Entry 2OC7 (X-ray diffraction, 2.70 A resolution); this record covers chains B and C of the 4 polymer chains in the assembly.

== Chain B ==
Name: Hepatitis C Virus
Notes: engineered mutation(s): C22S
Reference sequence: Q9QP06 (Q9QP06_9HEPC); residues 21-39 here correspond to UniProt positions 1678-1696 (UniProt number = residue number + 1657)
Amino-acid sequence (23 residues; each row starts with the number of its first residue):
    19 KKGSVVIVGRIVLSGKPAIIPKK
Unresolved in the structure: 19
Sequence notes: cloning artifact (19-20, 40-41)

== Chain C ==
Name: Hepatitis C Virus
Source organism: Hepatitis C virus
Reference sequence: Q9ELS8 (Q9ELS8_9HEPC); residues 1-181 here correspond to UniProt positions 1027-1207 (UniProt number = residue number + 1026)
Amino-acid sequence (200 residues; each row starts with the number of its first residue; numbers below 1 keep their minus sign (Met-10 is residue -10)):
   -10 MASMTGGQQMGAPITAYAQQTRGLLGCIITSLTGRDKNQVEGEVQIVSTA
    40 TQTFLATCINGVCWTVYHGAGTRTIASPKGPVIQMYTNVDQDLVGWPAPQ
    90 GSRSLTPCTCGSSDLYLVTRHADVIPVRRRGDSRGSLLSPRPISYLKGSS
   140 GGPLLCPAGHAVGLFRAAVCTRGVAKAVDFIPVENLETTMRSGSHHHHHH
Unresolved in the structure: -10 to 28, 180-189
Sequence notes: cloning artifact (-10 to 0, 182-183); conflict Arg119 (Gln1145 in Q9ELS8); expression tag (184-189)
Small-molecule neighbours: Zn2+ (ZN): Cys97, Thr98, Cys99, Gly100, Cys145, Ala147, His149

== How chain B and chain C interact ==
Pairs across the interface (5):
  Pro35(B) - Ala111(C)
  Pro35(B) - Val113(C)  hydrophobic
  Ile37(B) - Arg109(C)
  Ile38(B) - Glu30(C)
  Ile38(B) - Gly31(C)
Interface residues without a listed pair, chain B (4 interface residues in all): Ala36
Interface residues without a listed pair, chain C (8 interface residues in all): Ile35, Val107, His110

== Overview ==
4 residues of chain B and 8 residues of chain C are in contact. Ligands of chain C: Zn2+.
Chain B is Hepatitis C Virus and chain C is Hepatitis C Virus (Hepatitis C virus); the structure, Structure of
Hepatitis C Viral NS3 protease domain complexed with NS4A peptide and ketoamide SCH571696, was determined by
X-ray diffraction, deposited together with 2O8M, 2OBO, 2OBQ, 2OC0, 2OC1 and 2OC8.
